PDB entry 8X9W | electron microscopy, 4.50 A resolution (low resolution: residue-level contacts below are approximate; hydrogen-bond / salt-bridge calls are withheld) | chains k and o of the 20 polymer chains in the assembly

== Chain k ==
Name: CVC1
Source organism: Human alphaherpesvirus 3
Sequence (550 residues; numbered 1 to 696; 146 numbers in that range are skipped by the numbering (no residue carries them; nothing is unmodelled there); the number before each row is that of its first residue):
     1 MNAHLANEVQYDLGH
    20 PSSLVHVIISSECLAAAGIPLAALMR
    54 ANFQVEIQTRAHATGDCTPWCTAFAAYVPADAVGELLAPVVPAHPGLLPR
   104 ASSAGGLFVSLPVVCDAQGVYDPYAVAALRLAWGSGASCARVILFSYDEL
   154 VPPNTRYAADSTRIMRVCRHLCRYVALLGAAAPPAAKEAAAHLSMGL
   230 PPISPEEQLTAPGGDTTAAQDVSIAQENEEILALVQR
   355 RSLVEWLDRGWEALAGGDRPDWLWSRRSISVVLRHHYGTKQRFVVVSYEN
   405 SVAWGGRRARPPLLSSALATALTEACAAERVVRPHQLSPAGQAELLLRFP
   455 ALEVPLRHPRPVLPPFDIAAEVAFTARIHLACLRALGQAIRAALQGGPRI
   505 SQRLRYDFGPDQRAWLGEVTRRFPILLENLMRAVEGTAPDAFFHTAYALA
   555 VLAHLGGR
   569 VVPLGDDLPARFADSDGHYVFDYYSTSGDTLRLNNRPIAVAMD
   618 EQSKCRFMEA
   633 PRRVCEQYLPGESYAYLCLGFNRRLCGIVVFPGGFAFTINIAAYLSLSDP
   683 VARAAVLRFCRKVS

== Chain o ==
Name: Large tegument protein deneddylase
Source organism: Human alphaherpesvirus 3
Notes: EC 3.4.19.12, 3.4.22.-
Reference sequence: P10220 (LTP_HHV11); residues 3092-3138 here correspond to UniProt positions 3117-3163 (UniProt number = residue number + 25)
Sequence (47 residues; row label = number of the first residue in the row):
  3092 QRTGRSALAVLIRACYRLQQQLQRTRRALLHHSDAVLTSLHHVRMLL

== Interface between chain k and chain o ==
Residue-residue contacts (25):
  Tyr127(k) with His3133(o); Met3136(o)
  Glu256(k) with Arg3108(o); Gln3112(o); Arg3115(o)
  Asn257(k) with Gln3112(o)
  Glu259(k) with Arg3108(o)
  Ile260(k) with Ala3105(o); Arg3108(o); Gln3112(o)
  Leu263(k) with Val3101(o); Arg3104(o)
  Val264(k) with Val3101(o)
  Arg266(k) with Val3101(o)
  Thr427(k) with Thr3129(o); His3133(o)
  Glu428(k) with Thr3129(o)
  Arg434(k) with His3132(o); Arg3135(o)
  Val435(k) with Arg3135(o)
  Val436(k) with Arg3135(o); Met3136(o)
  Arg437(k) with Met3136(o)
  Phe470(k) with Met3136(o)
  Ile472(k) with Leu3137(o)
Other interface residues (no listed pair), chain k (19 interface residues in all): Tyr391, Ala431, Pro438
Other interface residues (no listed pair), chain o (14 interface residues in all): Leu3109, Leu3138

== Overview ==
19 residues of chain k and 14 residues of chain o are in contact.
Here chain k is CVC1 and chain o is Large tegument protein deneddylase, both from Human alphaherpesvirus 3.
Entry 8X9W (portal vertex capsomer of the VZV C-Capsid) was determined by electron microscopy together with
8X9X, 8X9Y, 8X9Z, 8XA0, 8XA1, 8XA2 and 8XA3 from the same study.
